5DJI - chain A; structure by X-ray diffraction, 1.66 A resolution.

== Chain A ==
Molecule: 3'-phosphoadenosine 5'-phosphate phosphatase
Organism: Mycobacterium tuberculosis
Notes: EC 3.1.3.7, 3.1.3.11, 3.1.3.25
UniProt: P9WKJ0 (CYSQ_MYCTO); numbering as in UniProt (aligned over 2-267)
Chain sequence (288 residues; row label = number of the first residue in the row; note: 1 number in that range is skipped by the numbering (no residue carries it; nothing is unmodelled there); numbers below 1 keep their minus sign (Met-21 is residue -21)):
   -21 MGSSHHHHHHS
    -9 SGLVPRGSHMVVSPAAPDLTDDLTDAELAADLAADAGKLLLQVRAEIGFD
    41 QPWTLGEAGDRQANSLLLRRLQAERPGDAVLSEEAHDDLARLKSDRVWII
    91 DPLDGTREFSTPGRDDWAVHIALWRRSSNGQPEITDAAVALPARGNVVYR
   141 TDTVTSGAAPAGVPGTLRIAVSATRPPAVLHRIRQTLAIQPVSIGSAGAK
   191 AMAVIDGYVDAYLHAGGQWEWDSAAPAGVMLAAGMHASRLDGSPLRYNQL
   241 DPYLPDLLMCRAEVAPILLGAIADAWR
Unresolved in the structure: -21 to -17, -9 to 10, 119-122, 147-153
Sequence notes: expression tag (-21 to -11, -9 to 1)
Bound ions: Mg2+ site 1: Glu73, Asp91, Leu93 (together with phosphate ion); Mg2+ site 2: Asp91, Asp94, Asp212 (together with adenosine monophosphate, phosphate ion)
Small-molecule neighbours: adenosine monophosphate (AMP): Asp91, Asp94, Glu98, Ser162, Thr164, Arg165, Ile184, Gly185, Ser186, Ala187, Lys190, His204, Gly206, Gly207, Gln208, Trp209, Asp212
Swiss-Prot annotation at these positions:
  - binding site (Mg(2+)): Glu73, Asp91, Leu93, Asp94, Asp212
  - binding site (substrate): Glu73, Leu93 to Thr96, Asp212

== Overview ==
Ligands of chain A: adenosine monophosphate. The Mg2+ site 1 is built by Glu73, Asp91 and Leu93. Asp91, Asp94
and Asp212 form the Mg2+ site 2. UniProt lists 5 Mg2+-binding residues and 6 substrate-binding residues.
Chain A is 3'-phosphoadenosine 5'-phosphate phosphatase (Mycobacterium tuberculosis); the structure, Structure
of M. tuberculosis CysQ, a PAP phosphatase with AMP, PO4, and 2Mg bound, was determined by X-ray diffraction,
deposited together with 5DJF, 5DJG, 5DJH, 5DJJ and 5DJK.
